PDB entry 5ELB | X-ray diffraction, 1.08 A resolution | chains A and E of the 5 polymer chains in the assembly

[Chain A (and E)]
Protein: Cholera enterotoxin B subunit
From: Vibrio cholerae O1
Notes: chain E of this document is another copy of the same molecule, construct and numbering; everything in this record applies to it too
UniProt: Q57193 (Q57193_VIBCL); residues 1-103 here correspond to UniProt positions 22-124 (UniProt number = residue number + 21)
Chain sequence (103 residues; row label = number of the first residue in the row):
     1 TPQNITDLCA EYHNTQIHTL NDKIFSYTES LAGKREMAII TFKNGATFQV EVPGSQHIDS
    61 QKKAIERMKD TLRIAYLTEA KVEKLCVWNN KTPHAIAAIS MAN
Disulfide bonds: C9-C86
Bound ions: Ca2+ site 1: E79 (together with bicine) (shared with 1 residue of chain H)
Ligand contacts:
  - bicine (BCN), molecule 1: Y76, L77, E79
  - bicine (BCN), molecule 2: T78, E79, A80, K81, N103
  - beta-D-galactopyranose / alpha-D-galactopyranose: E51, Q56, H57, Q61, W88, N90, K91

[Chain A / chain E interface]
Pairs across the interface (59; chain A residue first):
  F25(A) - A102(E)
  F25(A) - N103(E)
  S26(A) - M101(E)
  S26(A) - A102(E)
  Y27(A) - I99(E)
  Y27(A) - S100(E)
  Y27(A) - M101(E)  hydrogen bond (backbone-backbone)
  T28(A) - I5(E)
  T28(A) - I99(E)
  T28(A) - S100(E)
  E29(A) - R67(E)
  E29(A) - M68(E)  hydrogen bond (side chain-backbone)
  E29(A) - T71(E)  hydrogen bond
  E29(A) - A98(E)
  E29(A) - I99(E)  hydrogen bond (backbone-backbone)
  S30(A) - L8(E)
  S30(A) - A97(E)
  S30(A) - A98(E)
  L31(A) - Q61(E)  hydrogen bond (backbone-side chain)
  L31(A) - A64(E)  hydrophobic
  L31(A) - M68(E)  hydrophobic
  L31(A) - W88(E)  hydrophobic
  L31(A) - I96(E)
  L31(A) - A97(E)  hydrogen bond (backbone-backbone)
  A32(A) - Y12(E)
  A32(A) - Q61(E)
  A32(A) - A97(E)
  G33(A) - Y12(E)  hydrogen bond (backbone-side chain)
  G33(A) - Q61(E)
  K34(A) - I58(E)
  R35(A) - T1(E)
  R35(A) - P2(E)
  R35(A) - E11(E)  salt bridge
  R35(A) - Y12(E)
  E36(A) - I58(E)
  E36(A) - S60(E)  hydrogen bond
  E36(A) - Q61(E)
  M37(A) - T1(E)
  I39(A) - P2(E)
  I39(A) - Q3(E)
  T47(A) - Q3(E)
  Q49(A) - T1(E)
  E66(A) - K63(E)
  E66(A) - R67(E)  salt bridge
  K69(A) - R67(E)
  D70(A) - R67(E)  salt bridge
  R73(A) - R67(E)
  R73(A) - D70(E)
  R73(A) - T71(E)  hydrogen bond
  Y76(A) - M101(E)  hydrogen bond (side chain-backbone)
  Y76(A) - A102(E)  hydrogen bond (side chain-backbone)
  Y76(A) - N103(E)
  L77(A) - I74(E)  hydrophobic
  L77(A) - T78(E)
  L77(A) - A80(E)  hydrophobic
  T92(A) - T1(E)
  T92(A) - Q3(E)
  P93(A) - P2(E)
  P93(A) - Q3(E)
Other interface residues (no listed pair), chain E (31 interface residues in all): N4, V50, I65

[Summary]
24 residues of chain A face 31 of chain E across their interface; the contacts include 11 hydrogen bonds and 3
salt bridges. Polar pairs include R35(A)-E11(E), E66(A)-R67(E) and D70(A)-R67(E). Chain A binds
beta-D-galactopyranose / alpha-D-galactopyranose and bicine.
Chain A and chain E are both Cholera enterotoxin B subunit (Vibrio cholerae O1); the structure, Cholera toxin
classical B-pentamer in complex with Lewis-y, was determined by X-ray diffraction together with 5ELD, 5ELE and
5ELF from the same study.
